8J1A - chains A and B of the 5 polymer chains in the assembly; structure by electron microscopy, 3.24 A resolution.

Chain A:
Protein: Guanine nucleotide-binding protein G(i) subunit alpha-1
Source organism: Homo sapiens
Reference sequence: P63096 (GNAI1_HUMAN); numbering as in UniProt (aligned over 1-354)
Amino-acid sequence (354 residues; row label = number of the first residue in the row):
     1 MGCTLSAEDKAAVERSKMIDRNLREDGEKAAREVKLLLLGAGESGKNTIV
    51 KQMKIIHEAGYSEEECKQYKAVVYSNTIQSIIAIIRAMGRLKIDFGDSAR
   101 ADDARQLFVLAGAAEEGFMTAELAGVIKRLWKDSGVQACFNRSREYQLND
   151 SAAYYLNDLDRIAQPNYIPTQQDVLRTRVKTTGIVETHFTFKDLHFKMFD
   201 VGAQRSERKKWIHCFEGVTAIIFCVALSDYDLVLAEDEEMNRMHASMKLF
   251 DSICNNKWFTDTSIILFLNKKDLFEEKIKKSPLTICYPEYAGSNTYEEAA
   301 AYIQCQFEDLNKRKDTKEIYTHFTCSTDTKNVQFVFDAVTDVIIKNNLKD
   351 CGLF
Unresolved in the structure: 1-3, 56-181, 235-240
Sequence notes: engineered mutation Asn47 (Ser in P63096), Ala203 (Gly in P63096), Ala245 (Glu in P63096), Ser326 (Ala in P63096)
UniProt features mapped onto this chain:
  - region: Lys35 to Lys46, Thr48 (G1 motif), Asp173 to Thr181 (G2 motif), Phe196 to Gly202, Gln204, Arg205 (G3 motif), Ile265 to Asp272 (G4 motif), Thr324, Cys325, Thr327 to Thr329 (G5 motif)
  - binding site (GTP): Glu43 to Lys46, Thr48, Ser151, Leu175 to Thr181, Asp200 to Gly202, Gln204, Asn269 to Asp272
  - binding site (Mg(2+)): Thr181
  - modified residue: Arg178 (ADP-ribosylarginine), Gln204 (Deamidated glutamine), Cys351 (ADP-ribosylcysteine)
  - lipidation: Gly2 (N-myristoyl glycine), Cys3 (S-palmitoyl cysteine)

Chain B:
Protein: Guanine nucleotide-binding protein G(I)/G(S)/G(T) subunit beta-1
Source organism: Homo sapiens
Reference sequence: P62873 (GBB1_HUMAN); numbering as in UniProt (aligned over 2-340)
Amino-acid sequence (348 residues; numbered -4 to 343; the number before each row is that of its first residue; numbers below 1 keep their minus sign (Met-4 is residue -4)):
    -4 MGSLLQSELDQLRQEAEQLKNQIRDARKACADATLSQITNNIDPVGRIQM
    46 RTRRTLRGHLAKIYAMHWGTDSRLLVSASQDGKLIIWDSYTTNKVHAIPL
    96 RSSWVMTCAYAPSGNYVACGGLDNICSIYNLKTREGNVRVSRELAGHTGY
   146 LSCCRFLDDNQIVTSSGDTTCALWDIETGQQTTTFTGHTGDVMSLSLAPD
   196 TRLFVSGACDASAKLWDVREGMCRQTFTGHESDINAICFFPNGNAFATGS
   246 DDATCRLFDLRADQELMTYSHDNIICGITSVSFSKSGRLLLAGYDDFNCN
   296 VWDALKADRAGVLAGHDNRVSCLGVTDDGMAVATGSWDSFLKIWNGSS
Unresolved in the structure: -4 to 3, 341-343
Sequence notes: initiating methionine (-4); expression tag (-3 to 1, 341-343)
UniProt features mapped onto this chain:
  - modified residue: Ser2 (N-acetylserine), His266 (Phosphohistidine)

Chain A / chain B interface:
Pairs across the interface (44):
  Arg15(A) - Lys89(B)
  Arg15(A) - Val90(B)  hydrogen bond (side chain-backbone)
  Ser16(A) - Asn88(B)
  Ser16(A) - Lys89(B)
  Ile19(A) - Lys89(B)
  Ile19(A) - Ala92(B)  hydrophobic
  Asp20(A) - Lys89(B)  salt bridge
  Leu23(A) - Gly53(B)
  Leu23(A) - Leu55(B)
  Leu23(A) - Ile80(B)  hydrophobic
  Leu23(A) - Ala92(B)  hydrophobic
  Asp26(A) - Lys78(B)  salt bridge
  Gly27(A) - Leu55(B)
  Thr182(A) - His142(B)
  Gly183(A) - Leu117(B)
  Gly183(A) - Asn119(B)
  Ile184(A) - Trp99(B)
  Ile184(A) - Leu117(B)  hydrogen bond (backbone-backbone)
  Glu186(A) - Trp99(B)  hydrogen bond
  Phe199(A) - Trp99(B)  hydrophobic
  Gln204(A) - Leu117(B)  hydrogen bond (side chain-backbone)
  Gln204(A) - Asn119(B)
  Gln204(A) - Tyr145(B)
  Ser206(A) - Tyr145(B)
  Ser206(A) - Gly162(B)
  Ser206(A) - Asp186(B)
  Glu207(A) - Asp186(B)  hydrogen bond (backbone-side chain)
  Glu207(A) - Cys204(B)
  Lys209(A) - Asp246(B)  salt bridge
  Lys210(A) - Met101(B)
  Lys210(A) - Tyr145(B)
  Lys210(A) - Cys204(B)
  Lys210(A) - Asp228(B)  salt bridge
  Lys210(A) - Asn230(B)  hydrogen bond
  Lys210(A) - Asp246(B)  salt bridge
  Trp211(A) - Leu117(B)  hydrophobic
  His213(A) - Tyr59(B)  hydrogen bond
  Cys214(A) - Tyr59(B)
  Cys214(A) - Gln75(B)
  Cys214(A) - Trp99(B)
  Phe215(A) - Trp99(B)  hydrophobic
  Glu216(A) - Lys57(B)  salt bridge
  Trp258(A) - Arg314(B)
  Trp258(A) - Trp332(B)  hydrophobic
Also at the interface, not in a pair above, chain A (25 interface residues in all): Ala12, Val13
Also at the interface, not in a pair above, chain B (30 interface residues in all): Thr87, His91, Asp118, Gly144, Met188

Summary:
The interface between chain A and chain B involves 25 residues on one side and 30 on the other; the contacts
include 7 hydrogen bonds and 6 salt bridges. Among the polar pairs are Asp20(A)-Lys89(B), Asp26(A)-Lys78(B)
and Lys209(A)-Asp246(B).
Here chain A is Guanine nucleotide-binding protein G(i) subunit alpha-1 and chain B is Guanine
nucleotide-binding protein G(I)/G(S)/G(T) subunit beta-1, both from Homo sapiens. Entry 8J1A (Cryo-EM
structure of the GPR84 receptor-Gi complex with no ligand modeled) was determined by electron microscopy (same
publication as 8J18 and 8J19).
